PDB entry 7LGF | electron microscopy, 6.10 A resolution (low resolution: residue-level contacts below are approximate; hydrogen-bond / salt-bridge calls are withheld) | chains I and Q of the 21 polymer chains in the assembly

# Chain I (and Q)
Protein: Capsid protein
Source organism: Escherichia phage Qbeta
Notes: chain Q of this document is another copy of the same molecule, construct and numbering; everything in this record applies to it too
Reference sequence: P03615 (CAPSD_BPQBE); residues 0-132 here correspond to UniProt positions 1-133 (UniProt number = residue number + 1)
Amino-acid sequence (133 residues; row label = number of the first residue in the row; numbering starts at 0):
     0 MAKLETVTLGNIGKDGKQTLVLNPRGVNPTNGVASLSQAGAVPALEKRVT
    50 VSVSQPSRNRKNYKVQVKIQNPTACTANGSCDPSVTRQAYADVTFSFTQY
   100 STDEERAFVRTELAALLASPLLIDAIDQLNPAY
Unresolved in the structure: 0
Swiss-Prot annotation at these positions:
  - site: Y89 (RNA-binding)

# Chain I / chain Q interface
Residue-residue contacts (17; chain I residue first):
  V26(I) with P28(Q)
  P28(I) with P28(Q); T29(Q)
  Q54(I) with R24(Q)
  P55(I) with P42(Q)
  Q98(I) with V41(Q); P42(Q); A43(Q)
  Y99(I) with V41(Q); A43(Q); L44(Q); D81(Q); P82(Q); S83(Q)
  S100(I) with V41(Q); P42(Q)
  R105(I) with P42(Q)
Interface residues without a listed pair, chain I (11 interface residues in all): K2, G31, T101
Interface residues without a listed pair, chain Q (12 interface residues in all): L3, R47

# Overview
11 residues of chain I and 12 residues of chain Q are in contact.
Chain I and chain Q are both Capsid protein (Escherichia phage Qbeta); the structure, Asymmetric unit for
phage Qbeta prolate particle, was determined by electron microscopy (same publication as 7LGE, 7LGG, 7LGH and
7LHD).
